7ARD - chains C and V of the 51 polymer chains in the assembly; structure by electron microscopy, 3.11 A resolution.

== Chain C ==
Name: ND9
Source organism: Polytomella sp. Pringsheim 198.80
Amino-acid sequence (217 residues; numbered 1 to 217; the number before each row is that of its first residue):
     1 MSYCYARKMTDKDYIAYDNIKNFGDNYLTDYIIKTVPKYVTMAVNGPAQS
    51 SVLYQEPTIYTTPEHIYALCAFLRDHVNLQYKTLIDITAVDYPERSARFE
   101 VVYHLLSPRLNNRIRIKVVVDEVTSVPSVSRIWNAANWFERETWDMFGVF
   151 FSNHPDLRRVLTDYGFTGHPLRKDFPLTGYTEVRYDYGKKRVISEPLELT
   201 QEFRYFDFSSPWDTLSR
Unresolved in the structure: 1

== Chain V ==
Name: B13
Source organism: Polytomella sp. Pringsheim 198.80
Amino-acid sequence (159 residues; row label = number of the first residue in the row):
     1 MIRNISSRFSTCLRQALPSASSNRTFKAVADVEIDFSNRAVLKKYVGVDH
    51 LSKEQGTKAKFIVSLNSLLEAVKSVPETAEYRKAIEATCQYRLKVCGENN
   101 SDAAIEEVLDAHLEELIAESKEELRILPVLLESKPWDVPADYSAPVFDYV
   151 DASTILDKK
Unresolved in the structure: 1-25

== How chain C and chain V interact ==
Pairs across the interface (76):
  S2(C) with E115(V), hydrogen bond
  Y3(C) with L51(V), hydrophobic; E115(V); E122(V), hydrogen bond
  Y5(C) with V46(V); G47(V), hydrogen bond (side chain-backbone); L51(V), hydrophobic; H112(V)
  A6(C) with F26(V), hydrophobic; V46(V); H112(V), hydrogen bond (backbone-side chain)
  R7(C) with L42(V); E106(V); E107(V); D110(V), salt bridge; A111(V); H112(V)
  K8(C) with F26(V)
  M9(C) with F26(V), hydrogen bond (backbone-backbone); F36(V), hydrophobic
  Y14(C) with D110(V), hydrogen bond
  Y17(C) with E107(V), hydrogen bond (side chain-backbone); V108(V); D110(V)
  Y31(C) with A84(V)
  I33(C) with A144(V), hydrophobic; V146(V), hydrophobic
  K34(C) with E80(V)
  T35(C) with E80(V); Y81(V)
  P37(C) with P135(V); V138(V), hydrophobic; Y142(V), hydrogen bond (backbone-side chain)
  K38(C) with S133(V); K134(V); P135(V), hydrogen bond (backbone-backbone); D137(V); V138(V)
  Y39(C) with L130(V); S133(V), hydrogen bond; P135(V)
  V40(C) with Y142(V), hydrogen bond (backbone-side chain)
  T41(C) with P145(V)
  M42(C) with P145(V); F147(V), hydrophobic
  A43(C) with P145(V), hydrogen bond (backbone-backbone); V146(V); F147(V), hydrogen bond (backbone-backbone)
  V44(C) with F147(V)
  N45(C) with V146(V); F147(V), hydrogen bond (backbone-backbone); D148(V), hydrogen bond; Y149(V), hydrogen bond (backbone-backbone)
  G46(C) with Y149(V)
  P47(C) with Y149(V)
  Q55(C) with Y149(V), hydrogen bond (side chain-backbone)
  A71(C) with I126(V)
  F72(C) with I126(V), hydrophobic
  R74(C) with R125(V)
  D75(C) with E122(V); E123(V); R125(V), salt bridge; I126(V)
  H76(C) with Y81(V); I85(V); E123(V), salt bridge; I126(V)
  V77(C) with I85(V), hydrophobic; T88(V); E119(V); E123(V), hydrogen bond (backbone-side chain)
  N78(C) with T88(V), hydrogen bond
  Q80(C) with E119(V), hydrogen bond
  K82(C) with E122(V), salt bridge
  R109(C) with L109(V), hydrogen bond (side chain-backbone); E119(V), salt bridge
Also at the interface, not in a pair above, chain C (37 interface residues in all): V36, A68
Also at the interface, not in a pair above, chain V (44 interface residues in all): V48, H50, L68, R92, L116, V129, W136

== Overview ==
37 residues of chain C and 44 residues of chain V are in contact, with 21 hydrogen bonds and 5 salt bridges.
Polar contacts include R7(C)-D110(V), D75(C)-R125(V) and H76(C)-E123(V).
Here chain C is ND9 and chain V is B13, both from Polytomella sp. Pringsheim 198.80. Entry 7ARD (Cryo-EM
structure of Polytomella Complex-I (complete composition)) was determined by electron microscopy together with
7AQQ, 7AQR, 7AQW, 7AR7, 7AR8, 7AR9, 7ARB and 7ARC from the same study.
